Entry 1DVI (X-ray diffraction, 2.30 A resolution); this record covers chains A and B.

[Chain A (and B)]
Name: Calpain
Organism: Rattus norvegicus
Notes: fragment: small (regulatory) subunit, domain vi, residues 87 - 270; chain B of this document is another copy of the same molecule, construct and numbering; everything in this record applies to it too
UniProt: Q64537 (CPNS1_RAT); residues 87-270 here correspond to UniProt positions 1-184 (UniProt number = residue number - 86)
Sequence (184 residues; row label = number of the first residue in the row):
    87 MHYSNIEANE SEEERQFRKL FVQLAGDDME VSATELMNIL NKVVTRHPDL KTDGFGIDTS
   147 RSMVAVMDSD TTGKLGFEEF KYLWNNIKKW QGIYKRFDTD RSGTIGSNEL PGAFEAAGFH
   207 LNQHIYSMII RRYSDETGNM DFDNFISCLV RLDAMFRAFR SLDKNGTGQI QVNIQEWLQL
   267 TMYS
Not modelled in the structure: 87-97
Sequence notes: conflict S146 (Cys60 in Q64537)
Ion coordination: Ca2+ site 1: A111, D114, E116, E121; Ca2+ site 2: D139, D227, D229, N230; Ca2+ site 3: D154, D156, T158, K160, E165; Ca2+ site 4: D184, D186, S188, T190, E195
Curated features (UniProtKB/Swiss-Prot):
  - modified residue: M87 (N-acetylmethionine)

[How chain A and chain B interact]
Contacting residue pairs (91):
  D139(A) - I143(B)
  D144(A) - T145(B)  hydrogen bond
  T145(A) - D144(B)  hydrogen bond
  R147(A) - R218(B)
  R147(A) - Y219(B)
  R147(A) - S220(B)
  R147(A) - N230(B)
  S148(A) - R218(B)
  A151(A) - R218(B)
  T157(A) - R217(B)  hydrogen bond (backbone-side chain)
  G159(A) - R217(B)
  N208(A) - Q261(B)  hydrogen bond
  H210(A) - Q265(B)
  M214(A) - L264(B)
  M214(A) - Q265(B)
  M214(A) - M268(B)  hydrophobic
  M214(A) - Y269(B)  hydrophobic
  R217(A) - T157(B)  hydrogen bond (side chain-backbone)
  R217(A) - G159(B)
  R217(A) - Y269(B)
  R218(A) - R147(B)
  R218(A) - S148(B)
  R218(A) - A151(B)
  R218(A) - M268(B)
  R218(A) - Y269(B)
  R218(A) - S270(B)  hydrogen bond (side chain-backbone)
  Y219(A) - R147(B)
  Y219(A) - M268(B)
  S220(A) - R147(B)  hydrogen bond (backbone-side chain)
  E222(A) - K160(B)  salt bridge
  N230(A) - D144(B)
  N230(A) - R147(B)
  C234(A) - M268(B)
  R237(A) - R237(B)
  R237(A) - T267(B)  hydrogen bond (side chain-backbone)
  R237(A) - M268(B)
  R237(A) - S270(B)
  L238(A) - L264(B)  hydrophobic
  L238(A) - M268(B)  hydrophobic
  M241(A) - W263(B)  hydrogen bond (backbone-side chain)
  M241(A) - T267(B)
  F242(A) - I260(B)  hydrophobic
  F242(A) - L264(B)  hydrophobic
  F245(A) - V258(B)
  F245(A) - N259(B)
  F245(A) - I260(B)
  F245(A) - W263(B)  hydrophobic
  G254(A) - N259(B)
  Q255(A) - Q257(B)
  Q255(A) - V258(B)
  Q255(A) - N259(B)  hydrogen bond (side chain-backbone)
  I256(A) - I256(B)
  I256(A) - Q257(B)
  I256(A) - V258(B)  hydrogen bond (backbone-backbone)
  Q257(A) - Q255(B)
  Q257(A) - I256(B)
  Q257(A) - Q257(B)
  V258(A) - F245(B)
  V258(A) - G254(B)
  V258(A) - Q255(B)
  V258(A) - I256(B)  hydrogen bond (backbone-backbone)
  N259(A) - F245(B)
  N259(A) - G254(B)
  N259(A) - Q255(B)  hydrogen bond (backbone-side chain)
  I260(A) - F242(B)  hydrophobic
  I260(A) - F245(B)  hydrophobic
  I260(A) - G254(B)
  Q261(A) - N208(B)  hydrogen bond
  Q261(A) - I211(B)
  W263(A) - M241(B)  hydrogen bond (side chain-backbone)
  W263(A) - F245(B)  hydrophobic
  W263(A) - W263(B)  hydrophobic
  W263(A) - L266(B)  hydrophobic
  L264(A) - M214(B)
  L264(A) - F242(B)  hydrophobic
  Q265(A) - H210(B)
  Q265(A) - M214(B)
  L266(A) - W263(B)  hydrophobic
  T267(A) - R237(B)  hydrogen bond (backbone-side chain)
  T267(A) - M241(B)
  M268(A) - M214(B)  hydrophobic
  M268(A) - I215(B)  hydrophobic
  M268(A) - R218(B)
  M268(A) - C234(B)
  M268(A) - R237(B)
  M268(A) - L238(B)  hydrophobic
  Y269(A) - M214(B)  hydrophobic
  Y269(A) - R217(B)
  Y269(A) - R218(B)
  S270(A) - R218(B)  hydrogen bond (backbone-side chain)
  S270(A) - R237(B)
Also at the interface, not in a pair above, chain A (48 interface residues in all): I143, T158, K160, L207, I211, I215, D221, D229, A244
Also at the interface, not in a pair above, chain B (47 interface residues in all): D139, T158, L207, E222, D229, A244

[Summary]
Chain A and chain B form an interface of 48 and 47 residues respectively; the contacts include 17 hydrogen
bonds and 1 salt bridge. Polar pairs include E222(A)-K160(B), D144(A)-T145(B) and T157(A)-R217(B). A111(A),
D114(A), E116(A) and E121(A) coordinate Ca2+ site 1.
Chain A and chain B are both Calpain (Rattus norvegicus); the structure, Calpain domain VI with calcium bound,
was determined by X-ray diffraction together with 1AJ5 from the same study.
